2OVQ - chains B and C of the 3 polymer chains in the assembly; structure by X-ray diffraction, 2.60 A resolution.

[Chain B]
Name: F-box/WD repeat protein 7
From: Homo sapiens
Notes: fragment: N-terminal residues 263-707
UniProt: Q969H0 (FBXW7_HUMAN); residues 2263-2707 here correspond to UniProt positions 263-707 (UniProt number = residue number - 2000)
Amino-acid sequence (445 residues; each row starts with the number of its first residue):
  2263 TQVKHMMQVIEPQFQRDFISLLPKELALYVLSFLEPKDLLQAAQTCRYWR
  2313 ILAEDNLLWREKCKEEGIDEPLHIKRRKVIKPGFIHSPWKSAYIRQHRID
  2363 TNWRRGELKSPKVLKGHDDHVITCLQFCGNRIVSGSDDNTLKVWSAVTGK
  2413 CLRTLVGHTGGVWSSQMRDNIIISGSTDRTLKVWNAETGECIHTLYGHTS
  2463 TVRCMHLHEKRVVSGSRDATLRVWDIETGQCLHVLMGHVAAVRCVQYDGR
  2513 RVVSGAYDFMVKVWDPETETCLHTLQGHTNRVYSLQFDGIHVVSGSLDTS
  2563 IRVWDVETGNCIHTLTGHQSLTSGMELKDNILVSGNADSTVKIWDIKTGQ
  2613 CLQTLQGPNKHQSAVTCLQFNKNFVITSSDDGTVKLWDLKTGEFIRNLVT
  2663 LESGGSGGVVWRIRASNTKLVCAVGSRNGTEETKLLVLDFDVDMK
Not modelled in the structure: 2707

[Chain C]
Name: cyclinE C-terminal degron
Notes: fragment: C-terminal
Amino-acid sequence (12 residues; numbered 374 to 385; the number before each row is that of its first residue):
   374 LPSGLLTPPQSG
Modified / non-standard residues: Thr380 (phosphothreonine; TPO); Ser384 (phosphoserine; SEP)

[Chain B / chain C interface]
Contacting residue pairs (23):
  Val2383(B) with Leu379(C), hydrophobic
  Trp2425(B) with Leu379(C), hydrophobic; Thr380(C); Pro381(C), hydrophobic
  Thr2439(B) with Pro381(C)
  Ser2462(B) with Ser384(C)
  Thr2463(B) with Ser384(C)
  Arg2465(B) with Leu379(C), hydrogen bond (side chain-backbone); Thr380(C); Pro381(C)
  Arg2479(B) with Thr380(C); Pro381(C), hydrogen bond (side chain-backbone); Pro382(C), hydrogen bond (side chain-backbone); Ser384(C)
  Arg2505(B) with Thr380(C)
  Tyr2519(B) with Thr380(C)
  Tyr2545(B) with Thr380(C)
  Leu2583(B) with Leu378(C), hydrophobic
  Ala2599(B) with Pro375(C), hydrophobic
  Thr2628(B) with Gly377(C)
  Asp2642(B) with Ser376(C)
  Trp2673(B) with Gly377(C)
  Arg2689(B) with Ser376(C), hydrogen bond
Other interface residues (no listed pair), chain B (22 interface residues in all): Ile2384, Arg2543, Ser2585, Ala2626, Val2627, Val2671
Other interface residues (no listed pair), chain C (11 interface residues in all): Leu374, Gln383

[In short]
Chain B and chain C form an interface of 22 and 11 residues respectively; the contacts include 4 hydrogen
bonds. Polar contacts include Arg2465(B)-Leu379(C), Arg2479(B)-Pro381(C) and Arg2479(B)-Pro382(C).
Here chain B is F-box/WD repeat protein 7 (Homo sapiens) and chain C is cyclinE C-terminal degron. Entry 2OVQ
(Structure of the Skp1-Fbw7-CyclinEdegC complex) was determined by X-ray diffraction together with 2OVP and
2OVR from the same study.
